6HUB - chains L and M of the 28 polymer chains in the assembly; structure by X-ray diffraction, 2.90 A resolution.

== Chain L ==
Name: Proteasome subunit beta type-6
From: Saccharomyces cerevisiae (strain ATCC 204508 / S288c)
Notes: EC 3.4.25.1
UniProt: P23724 (PSB6_YEAST); residues 1-222 here correspond to UniProt positions 20-241 (UniProt number = residue number + 19)
Amino-acid sequence (222 residues; row label = number of the first residue in the row):
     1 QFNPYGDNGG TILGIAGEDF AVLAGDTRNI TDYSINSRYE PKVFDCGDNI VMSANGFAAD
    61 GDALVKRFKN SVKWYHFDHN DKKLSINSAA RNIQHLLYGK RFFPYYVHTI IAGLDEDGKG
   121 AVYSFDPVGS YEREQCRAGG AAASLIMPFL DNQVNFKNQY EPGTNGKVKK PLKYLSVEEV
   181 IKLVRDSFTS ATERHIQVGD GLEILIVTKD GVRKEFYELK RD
Bound ions: Mg2+: Asp222 (shared with 2 residues of chain V)
Residues lining bound ligands: GRW ((2S)-N-[(2S,3R)-1-[[(2S)-1-[4-(aminomethyl)phenyl]-4-methylsulfonyl-butan-2-yl]amino]-3-oxidanyl-1-oxidanylidene-butan-2-yl]-2-[[(2R)-2-azido-3-phenyl-propanoyl]amino]-4-methyl-pentanamide): Pro104, Tyr106, Asp126, Pro127, Val128, Ser130, Glu132

== Chain M ==
Name: Proteasome subunit beta type-7
From: Saccharomyces cerevisiae (strain ATCC 204508 / S288c)
Notes: EC 3.4.25.1
UniProt: P30657 (PSB7_YEAST); residues -12 to 233 here correspond to UniProt positions 21-266 (UniProt number = residue number + 33)
Amino-acid sequence (246 residues; row label = number of the first residue in the row; numbers below 1 keep their minus sign (Thr-12 is residue -12)):
   -12 TQIANAGASP MVNTQQPIVT GTSVISMKYD NGVIIAADNL GSYGSLLRFN GVERLIPVGD
    48 NTVVGISGDI SDMQHIERLL KDLVTENAYD NPLADAEEAL EPSYIFEYLA TVMYQRRSKM
   108 NPLWNAIIVA GVQSNGDQFL RYVNLLGVTY SSPTLATGFG AHMANPLLRK VVDRESDIPK
   168 TTVQVAEEAI VNAMRVLYYR DARSSRNFSL AIIDKNTGLT FKKNLQVENM KWDFAKDIKG
   228 YGTQKI
Not modelled in the structure: -12 to 0, 225-233

== Interface between chain L and chain M ==
Pairs across the interface - 42 pairs, chain L then chain M:
  Gln1(L) - Thr1(M)  hydrogen bond
  Phe2(L) - Thr1(M)
  Phe2(L) - Arg104(M)
  Phe2(L) - Met107(M)
  Phe2(L) - Pro109(M)  hydrophobic
  Phe2(L) - Trp111(M)  hydrophobic
  Phe2(L) - Leu132(M)  hydrophobic
  Phe2(L) - Leu133(M)  hydrophobic
  Asn3(L) - Leu133(M)
  Pro4(L) - Arg104(M)  hydrogen bond (backbone-side chain)
  Pro4(L) - Met107(M)  hydrophobic
  Pro4(L) - Leu133(M)
  Tyr5(L) - Arg104(M)
  Asn8(L) - Val135(M)
  Asn29(L) - Tyr137(M)
  Ser34(L) - His149(M)  hydrogen bond
  Ile35(L) - Arg156(M)  hydrogen bond (backbone-side chain)
  Asn36(L) - Tyr137(M)  hydrogen bond
  Asn36(L) - Ser139(M)
  Asn36(L) - Arg156(M)
  Ser37(L) - Ser138(M)  hydrogen bond (side chain-backbone)
  Glu40(L) - Arg128(M)  salt bridge
  Glu40(L) - Tyr137(M)
  Glu40(L) - Ser138(M)  hydrogen bond (side chain-backbone)
  Phe57(L) - Arg104(M)
  Phe57(L) - Leu133(M)
  Phe57(L) - Val135(M)  hydrophobic
  Ala59(L) - Tyr101(M)
  Ala59(L) - Leu133(M)
  Ala59(L) - Gly134(M)
  Ala59(L) - Val135(M)
  Asp60(L) - Tyr101(M)  hydrogen bond
  Asp60(L) - Arg104(M)  salt bridge
  Asp62(L) - Thr136(M)  hydrogen bond
  Ala63(L) - Tyr101(M)
  Lys66(L) - Glu94(M)  salt bridge
  Phe103(L) - Arg104(M)
  Phe103(L) - Ser105(M)
  Tyr105(L) - Tyr101(M)
  Glu218(L) - Arg161(M)  salt bridge
  Arg221(L) - Asp160(M)  salt bridge
  Arg221(L) - Arg161(M)
Also at the interface, not in a pair above, chain L (26 interface residues in all): Gly6, Arg38, Tyr39, Lys100
Also at the interface, not in a pair above, chain M (22 interface residues in all): Leu142

== In short ==
26 residues of chain L and 22 residues of chain M are in contact; the contacts include 9 hydrogen bonds and 5
salt bridges. Polar contacts include Glu40(L)-Arg128(M), Asp60(L)-Arg104(M) and Lys66(L)-Glu94(M). Bound to
chain L: compound GRW.
Chain L is Proteasome subunit beta type-6 and chain M is Proteasome subunit beta type-7, both from
Saccharomyces cerevisiae (strain ATCC 204508 / S288c); the structure, Yeast 20S proteasome with human beta2c
(S171G) in complex with 16, was determined by X-ray diffraction, deposited together with 6HTB, 6HTC, 6HTD,
6HTP, 6HTR, 6HUC and 30 further entries.
